PDB entry 9CG4 | electron microscopy, 3.37 A resolution | chains E and A of the 6 polymer chains in the assembly

# Chain E
Protein: Fanconi-associated nuclease 1
Organism: Homo sapiens
Notes: EC 3.1.21.-, 3.1.4.1
UniProtKB: Q9Y2M0 (FAN1_HUMAN); residue numbers follow UniProt; this construct covers 372-554
Chain sequence (183 residues; numbered 372 to 554; the number before each row is that of its first residue):
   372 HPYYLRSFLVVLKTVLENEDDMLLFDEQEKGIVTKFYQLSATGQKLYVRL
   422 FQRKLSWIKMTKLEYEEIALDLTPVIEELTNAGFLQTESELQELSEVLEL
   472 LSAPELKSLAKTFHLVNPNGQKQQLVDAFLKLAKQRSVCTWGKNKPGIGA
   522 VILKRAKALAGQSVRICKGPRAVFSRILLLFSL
Curated features (UniProtKB/Swiss-Prot):
  - mutagenesis: Leu477 (L477P: Still localized to sites of DNA damage but the strength of the signal is diminished)
What the authors report for this chain:
  - disease-associated variants - R507H: decreased binding to Proliferating cell nuclear antigen
  - mutagenesis - R507H: unchanged catalytic activity on 70mM KCl
  - mutagenesis - Q506A/R507A/S508A/V509A, R507A, R507H: decreased catalytic activity on PCNA

# Chain A
Molecule: 23-nt DNA strand
Sequence (23 nucleotides; numbered 1 to 23; the number before each row is that of its first residue):
     1 CGAATTTCTAGACTCGAGATCAG

# Chain E / chain A interface
Residue-residue contacts (5):
  Arg424(E) - DT20(A)  sugar contact
  Lys425(E) - DA19(A)  hydrogen bond to the phosphate
  Lys425(E) - DT20(A)  salt bridge to the phosphate
  Lys478(E) - DG11(A)  salt bridge to the phosphate
  Asn490(E) - DA10(A)  phosphate contact
Also at the interface, not in a pair above, chain E (5 interface residues in all): Lys482

# Overview
5 residues of chain E face 4 of chain A across their interface, with 1 hydrogen bond and 2 salt bridges. Polar
pairs include Lys425(E)-DA19(A), Lys425(E)-DT20(A) and Lys478(E)-DG11(A). The paper reports that
Q506A/R507A/S508A/V509A, R507A and R507H of chain E reduce catalytic activity on PCNA; R507H of chain E
reduces binding to Proliferating cell nuclear antigen.
Here chain E is Fanconi-associated nuclease 1 (Homo sapiens) and chain A is a 23-nt DNA strand. Entry 9CG4
(Cryo-EM structure of FAN1, PCNA and DNA substrate with (CAG)2 extrusion in intermediate state) was determined
by electron microscopy together with 9CHM, 9CL7 and 9CMA from the same study.
